PDB entry 8DN5 | electron microscopy, 3.63 A resolution | chains A and B of the 5 polymer chains in the assembly

== Chain A ==
Protein: Glycine receptor subunit alpha-1
Source organism: Homo sapiens
UniProt: P23415 (GLRA1_HUMAN); aligned to UniProt positions 29-395 over residues 1-428 (the alignment contains insertions or deletions, so no single offset holds)
Amino-acid sequence (367 residues; each row starts with the number of its first residue; note: 61 numbers in that range are skipped by the numbering (no residue carries them; nothing is unmodelled there)):
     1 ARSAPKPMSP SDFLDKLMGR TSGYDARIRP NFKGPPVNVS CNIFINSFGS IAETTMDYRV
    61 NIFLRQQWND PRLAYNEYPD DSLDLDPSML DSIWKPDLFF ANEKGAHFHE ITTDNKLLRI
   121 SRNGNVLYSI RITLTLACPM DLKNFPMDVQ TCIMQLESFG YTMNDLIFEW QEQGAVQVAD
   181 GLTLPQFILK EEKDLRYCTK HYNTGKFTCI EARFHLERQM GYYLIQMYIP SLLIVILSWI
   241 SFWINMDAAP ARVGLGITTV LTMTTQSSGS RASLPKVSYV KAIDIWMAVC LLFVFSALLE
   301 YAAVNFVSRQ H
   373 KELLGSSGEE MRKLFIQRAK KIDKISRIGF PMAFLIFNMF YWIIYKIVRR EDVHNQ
Unresolved in the structure: 1-7, 373-382, 420-428
Construct notes: conflict Gly-377 (Ser406 in P23415), Ser-378 (Lys407 in P23415), Gly-380 (Pro409 in P23415)
Curated features (UniProtKB/Swiss-Prot):
  - binding site (glycine): Arg-65, Ser-129, Thr-204
  - binding site (Zn(2+)): Glu-192, Asp-194, His-215
  - binding site (strychnine): Tyr-202 to Phe-207
  - site: Leu-261 (Important for obstruction of the ion pore in the closed conformation)
  - glycosylation: Asn-38 (N-linked (GlcNAc...) asparagine)
Cystine bridges: Cys-138/Cys-152, Cys-198/Cys-209
Covalent attachments: N-acetylglucosamine (NAG) linked to Asn-38
Residues lining bound ligands:
  - glycine (GLY), molecule 1: Phe-63, Arg-65, Leu-117, Ser-129
  - glycine (GLY), molecule 2: Phe-159, Tyr-202, Thr-204, Phe-207
Reported in the primary citation:
  - binding site for glycine: Phe-207
  - mutagenesis - R65D (EC_50_ 0.8 mM), F207A (EC_50_ 0.8 mM): decreased signaling in response to glycine
  - mutagenesis - R271A: abolished signaling in response to glycine
  - mutagenesis - R271E: unchanged signaling in response to glycine
  - mutagenesis - A251C/A302C: unchanged signaling
  - disease-associated variants - R271L, R271P, R271Q: decreased signaling (citing earlier work)
  - mutagenesis - A251C/V253C: decreased signaling in response to hydrogen peroxide

== Chain B ==
Protein: Glycine receptor subunit alpha-1
Source organism: Homo sapiens
UniProt: P23415 (GLRA1_HUMAN); aligned to UniProt positions 29-395 over residues 1-428 (the alignment contains insertions or deletions, so no single offset holds)
Amino-acid sequence (367 residues; numbered 1 to 428; 61 numbers in that range are skipped by the numbering (no residue carries them; nothing is unmodelled there); the number before each row is that of its first residue):
     1 ARSAPKPMSP SDFLDKLMGR TSGYDARIRP NFKGPPVNVS CNIFINSFGS IAETTMDYRV
    61 NIFLRQQWND PRLAYNEYPD DSLDLDPSML DSIWKPDLFF ANEKGAHFHE ITTDNKLLRI
   121 SRNGNVLYSI RITLTLACPM DLKNFPMDVQ TCIMQLESFG YTMNDLIFEW QEQGAVQVAD
   181 GLTLPQFILK EEKDLRYCTK HYNTGKFTCI EARFHLERQM GYYLIQMYIP SLLIVILSWI
   241 SFWINMDAAP ARVGLGITTV LTMTTQSSGS RASLPKVSYV KAIDIWMAVC LLFVFSALLE
   301 YAAVNFVS
   370 RQHKELLGSS GEEMRKLFIQ RAKKIDKISR IGFPMAFLIF NMFYWIIYKI VRREDVHNQ
Unresolved in the structure: 1-7, 370-384, 420-428
Construct notes: conflict Gly-377 (Ser406 in P23415), Ser-378 (Lys407 in P23415), Gly-380 (Pro409 in P23415)
Curated features (UniProtKB/Swiss-Prot):
  - binding site (glycine): Arg-65, Ser-129, Thr-204
  - binding site (Zn(2+)): Glu-192, Asp-194, His-215
  - binding site (strychnine): Tyr-202 to Phe-207
  - site: Leu-261 (Important for obstruction of the ion pore in the closed conformation)
  - glycosylation: Asn-38 (N-linked (GlcNAc...) asparagine)
Cystine bridges: Cys-138/Cys-152, Cys-198/Cys-209
Covalent attachments: N-acetylglucosamine (NAG) linked to Asn-38
Residues lining bound ligands:
  - glycine (GLY), molecule 1: Phe-63, Arg-65, Leu-117, Ser-129
  - glycine (GLY), molecule 2: Phe-159, Tyr-202, Thr-204, Phe-207
Reported in the primary citation:
  - binding site for glycine: Phe-207
  - conformationally variable residues (helix shift): Ala-251
  - mutagenesis - R65D (EC_50_ 0.8 mM), F207A (EC_50_ 0.8 mM): decreased signaling in response to glycine
  - mutagenesis - R271A: abolished signaling in response to glycine
  - mutagenesis - R271E: unchanged signaling in response to glycine
  - mutagenesis - A251C/A302C: unchanged signaling
  - disease-associated variants - R271L, R271P, R271Q: decreased signaling (citing earlier work)
  - mutagenesis - A251C/V253C: decreased signaling in response to hydrogen peroxide

== Interface between chain A and chain B ==
Pairs across the interface - 75 pairs, chain A then chain B:
  Asp-25(A) / Ser-11(B)  hydrogen bond
  Arg-27(A) / Asp-15(B)  salt bridge
  Arg-27(A) / Asp-86(B)
  Phe-32(A) / Tyr-78(B)
  Lys-33(A) / Tyr-78(B)
  Lys-33(A) / Asp-80(B)  salt bridge
  Pro-96(A) / Thr-112(B)
  Pro-96(A) / Thr-113(B)  hydrogen bond (backbone-side chain)
  Asp-97(A) / Thr-112(B)
  Asp-97(A) / Thr-113(B)
  Leu-98(A) / Ile-111(B)
  Leu-98(A) / Thr-112(B)  hydrogen bond (backbone-side chain)
  Phe-99(A) / Asn-115(B)
  Phe-99(A) / Arg-131(B)
  Phe-100(A) / Ile-111(B)  hydrophobic
  Phe-100(A) / Arg-131(B)
  Ala-101(A) / Asn-46(B)
  Ala-101(A) / Arg-131(B)  hydrogen bond (backbone-side chain)
  Glu-103(A) / His-109(B)  salt bridge
  Glu-103(A) / Ile-111(B)
  Glu-103(A) / Arg-131(B)  salt bridge
  Gly-105(A) / His-109(B)
  Ala-106(A) / Ile-111(B)  hydrophobic
  His-107(A) / Ile-111(B)
  Phe-108(A) / Glu-110(B)
  Phe-108(A) / Thr-112(B)
  Tyr-128(A) / Thr-112(B)
  Ile-130(A) / Thr-112(B)
  Ile-132(A) / Ile-111(B)  hydrophobic
  Ile-132(A) / Thr-112(B)
  Phe-159(A) / Asn-115(B)
  Phe-159(A) / Leu-117(B)
  Phe-159(A) / Ser-129(B)
  Phe-159(A) / Arg-131(B)
  Gly-160(A) / Asp-84(B)
  Tyr-161(A) / Asp-86(B)
  Tyr-202(A) / Phe-44(B)  hydrophobic
  Tyr-202(A) / Phe-63(B)
  Tyr-202(A) / Arg-65(B)
  Asn-203(A) / Asn-42(B)
  Asn-203(A) / Arg-65(B)
  Asn-203(A) / Gln-177(B)
  Phe-207(A) / Leu-117(B)  hydrophobic
  Ala-249(A) / Pro-250(B)  hydrophobic
  Pro-250(A) / Pro-250(B)
  Val-253(A) / Pro-250(B)  hydrophobic
  Val-253(A) / Gly-254(B)
  Ile-257(A) / Ile-257(B)  hydrophobic
  Ile-257(A) / Thr-258(B)
  Ile-257(A) / Leu-261(B)  hydrophobic
  Leu-261(A) / Leu-261(B)  hydrophobic
  Thr-264(A) / Thr-262(B)
  Thr-264(A) / Thr-265(B)
  Arg-271(A) / Tyr-222(B)  hydrogen bond
  Arg-271(A) / Gln-226(B)
  Lys-276(A) / Gln-186(B)
  Lys-276(A) / Tyr-222(B)
  Lys-276(A) / Tyr-223(B)
  Lys-276(A) / Ser-273(B)
  Val-277(A) / Tyr-222(B)
  Ser-278(A) / Gln-219(B)  hydrogen bond
  Ser-278(A) / Gly-221(B)
  Ser-278(A) / Tyr-222(B)  hydrogen bond (backbone-backbone)
  Phe-295(A) / Leu-237(B)  hydrophobic
  Leu-298(A) / Leu-255(B)  hydrophobic
  Leu-298(A) / Thr-258(B)
  Leu-299(A) / Ile-240(B)  hydrophobic
  Tyr-301(A) / Pro-250(B)
  Asn-305(A) / Asp-247(B)
  Asn-305(A) / Ala-248(B)
  Asn-305(A) / Ala-251(B)
  Phe-306(A) / Ile-244(B)
  Phe-306(A) / Asn-245(B)
  Arg-309(A) / Asn-245(B)
  Gln-310(A) / Asn-245(B)
Other interface residues (no listed pair), chain A (51 interface residues in all): Ala-26, Ile-28, Lys-95, Asn-102, Thr-162, Thr-204, Val-260, Thr-265, Ala-302
Other interface residues (no listed pair), chain B (50 interface residues in all): Pro-10, Ser-88, Met-89, Asp-114, Lys-116, Leu-127, Leu-233

== In short ==
The interface between chain A and chain B involves 51 residues on one side and 50 on the other; the contacts
include 7 hydrogen bonds and 4 salt bridges. Polar pairs include Arg-27(A)/Asp-15(B), Lys-33(A)/Asp-80(B) and
Glu-103(A)/His-109(B). From the paper: a binding site for glycine at Phe-207(A) and Phe-207(B); R271L, R271P
and R271Q of chain A reduce signaling; 18 substitutions were tested in all.
Chain A and chain B are both Glycine receptor subunit alpha-1 (Homo sapiens); the structure, Cryo-EM structure
of human Glycine Receptor alpha1-beta heteromer, glycine-bound state1(open state), was determined by electron
microscopy, deposited together with 8DN2, 8DN3 and 8DN4.
